Entry 1S72 (X-ray diffraction, 2.40 A resolution); this record covers chains 0 and C of the 31 polymer chains in the assembly.

Chain 0:
Molecule: 23S ribosomal RNA
Source organism: Haloarcula marismortui
Sequence (2922 nucleotides; numbered 2 to 2923; the number before each row is that of its first residue):
     2 UUGGCUACUAUGCCAGCUGGUGGAUUGCUCGGCUCAGGCGCUGAUGAAGG
    52 ACGUGCCAAGCUGCGAUAAGCCAUGGGGAGCCGCACGGAGGCGAAGAACC
   102 AUGGAUUUCCGAAUGAGAAUCUCUCUAACAAUUGCUUCGCGCAAUGAGGA
   152 ACCCCGAGAACUGAAACAUCUCAGUAUCGGGAGGAACAGAAAACGCAAUG
   202 UGAUGUCGUUAGUAACCGCGAGUGAACGCGAUACAGCCCAAACCGAAGCC
   252 CUCACGGGCAAUGUGGUGUCAGGGCUACCUCUCAUCAGCCGACCGUCUCG
   302 ACGAAGUCUCUUGGAACAGAGCGUGAUACAGGGUGACAACCCCGUACUCG
   352 AGACCAGUACGACGUGCGGUAGUGCCAGAGUAGCGGGGGUUGGAUAUCCC
   402 UCGCGAAUAACGCAGGCAUCGACUGCGAAGGCUAAACACAACCUGAGACC
   452 GAUAGUGAACAAGUAGUGUGAACGAACGCUGCAAAGUACCCUCAGAAGGG
   502 AGGCGAAAUAGAGCAUGAAAUCAGUUGGCGAUCGAGCGACAGGGCAUACA
   552 AGGUCCCUCGACGAAUGACCGACGCGCGAGCGUCCAGUAAGACUCACGGG
   602 AAGCCGAUGUUCUGUCGUACGUUUUGAAAAACGAGCCAGGGAGUGUGUCU
   652 GCAUGGCAAGUCUAACCGGAGUAUCCGGGGAGGCACAGGGAAACCGACAU
   702 GGCCGCAGGGCUUUGCCCGAGGGCCGCCGUCUUCAAGGGCGGGGAGCCAU
   752 GUGGACACGACCCGAAUCCGGACGAUCUACGCAUGGACAAGAUGAAGCGU
   802 GCCGAAAGGCACGUGGAAGUCUGUUAGAGUUGGUGUCCUACAAUACCCUC
   852 UCGUGAUCUAUGUGUAGGGGUGAAAGGCCCAUCGAGUCCGGCAACAGCUG
   902 GUUCCAAUCGAAACAUGUCGAAGCAUGACCUCCGCCGAGGUAGUCUGUGA
   952 GGUAGAGCGACCGAUUGGUGUGUCCGCCUCCGAGAGGAGUCGGCACACCU
  1002 GUCAAACUCCAAACUUACAGACGCCGUUUGACGCGGGGAUUCCGGUGCGC
  1052 GGGGUAAGCCUGUGUACCAGGAGGGGAACAACCCAGAGAUAGGUUAAGGU
  1102 CCCCAAGUGUGGAUUAAGUGUAAUCCUCUGAAGGUGGUCUCGAGCCCUAG
  1152 ACAGCCGGGAGGUGAGCUUAGAAGCAGCUACCCUCUAAGAAAAGCGUAAC
  1202 AGCUUACCGGCCGAGGUUUGAGGCGCCCAAAAUGAUCGGGACUCAAAUCC
  1252 ACCACCGAGACCUGUCCGUACCACUCAUACUGGUAAUCGAGUAGAUUGGC
  1302 GCUCUAAUUGGAUGGAAGUAGGGGUGAAAACUCCUAUGGACCGAUUAGUG
  1352 ACGAAAAUCCUGGCCAUAGUAGCAGCGAUAGUCGGGUGAGAACCCCGACG
  1402 GCCUAAUGGAUAAGGGUUCCUCAGCACUGCUGAUCAGCUGAGGGUUAGCC
  1452 GGUCCUAAGUCAUACCGCAACUCGACUAUGACGAAAUGGGAAACGGGUUA
  1502 AUAUUCCCGUGCCACUAUGCAGUGAAAGUUGACGCCCUGGGGUCGAUCAC
  1552 GCUGGGCAUUCGCCCAGUCGAACCGUCCAACUCCGUGGAAGCCGUAAUGG
  1602 CAGGAAGCGGACGAACGGCGGCAUAGGGAAACGUGAUUCAACCUGGGGCC
  1652 CAUGAAAAGACGAGCAUAGUGUCCGUACCGAGAACCGACACAGGUGUCCA
  1702 UGGCGGCGAAAGCCAAGGCCUGUCGGGAGCAACCAACGUUAGGGAAUUCG
  1752 GCAAGUUAGUCCCGUACCUUCGGAAGAAGGGAUGCCUGCUCCGGAACGGA
  1802 GCAGGUCGCAGUGACUCGGAAGCUCGGACUGUCUAGUAACAACAUAGGUG
  1852 ACCGCAAAUCCGCAAGGACUCGUACGGUCACUGAAUCCUGCCCAGUGCAG
  1902 GUAUCUGAACACCUCGUACAAGAGGACGAAGGACCUGUCAACGGCGGGGG
  1952 UAACUAUGACCCUCUUAAGGUAGCGUAGUACCUUGCCGCAUCAGUAGCGG
  2002 CUUGCAUGAAUGGAUUAACCAGAGCUUCACUGUCCCAACGUUGGGCCCGG
  2052 UGAACUGUACAUUCCAGUGCGGAGUCUGGAGACACCCAGGGGGAAGCGAA
  2102 GACCCUAUGGAGCUUUACUGCAGGCUGUCGCUGAGACGUGGUCGCCGAUG
  2152 UGCAGCAUAGGUAGGAGACACUACACAGGUACCCGCGCUAGCGGGCCACC
  2202 GAGUCAACAGUGAAAUACUACCCGUCGGUGACUGCGACUCUCACUCCGGG
  2252 AGGAGGACACCGAUAGCCGGGCAGUUUGACUGGGGCGGUACGCGCUCGAA
  2302 AAGAUAUCGAGCGCGCCCUAUGGCUAUCUCAGCCGGGACAGAGACCCGGC
  2352 GAAGAGUGCAAGAGCAAAAGAUAGCUUGACAGUGUUCUUCCCAACGAGGA
  2402 ACGCUGACGCGAAAGCGUGGUCUAGCGAACCAAUUAGCCUGCUUGAUGCG
  2452 GGCAAUUGAUGACAGAAAAGCUACCCUAGGGAUAACAGAGUCGUCACUCG
  2502 CAAGAGCACAUAUCGACCGAGUGGCUUGCUACCUCGAUGUCGGUUCCCUC
  2552 CAUCCUGCCCGUGCAGAAGCGGGCAAGGGUGAGGUUGUUCGCCUAUUAAA
  2602 GGAGGUCGUGAGCUGGGUUUAGACCGUCGUGAGACAGGUCGGCUGCUAUC
  2652 UACUGGGUGUGUAAUGGUGUCUGACAAGAACGACCGUAUAGUACGAGAGG
  2702 AACUACGGUUGGUGGCCACUGGUGUACCGGUUGUUCGAGAGAGCACGUGC
  2752 CGGGUAGCCACGCCACACGGGGUAAGAGCUGAACGCAUCUAAGCUCGAAA
  2802 CCCACUUGGAAAAGAGACACCGCCGAGGUCCCGCGUACAAGACGCGGUCG
  2852 AUAGACUCGGGGUGUGCGCGUCGAGGUAACGAGACGUUAAGCCCACGAGC
  2902 ACUAACAGACCAAAGCCAUCAU
Not modelled in the structure: 2-9, 126-127, 715, 971-998, 1560, 1952-1963, 2137-2236, 2339-2343, 2665-2666, 2915-2923
Sequence notes: conflict C560 (U3155 in 3377779); modified residue (628, 2587-2588, 2619, 2621)
Modified residues: 1MA (6-hydro-1-methyladenosine-5'-monophosphate) at position 628, OMU (o2'-methyluridine 5'-monophosphate) at position 2587, OMG (o2'-methylguanosine-5'-monophosphate) at position 2588, UR3 (3-methyluridine-5'-monophoshate) at position 2619, PSU (pseudouridine-5'-monophosphate) at position 2621
Metal / ion sites: Mg2+ site 1 near G28 (its only coordinating residue here); Na+ site 1: C40, A442, C443; Na+ site 2: G56, A59, G61; Na+ site 3 near U108 (its only coordinating residue here); Mg2+ site 2 near U115 (its only coordinating residue here); Na+ site 4: C141, G142; Na+ site 5 near U146 (its only coordinating residue here); Mg2+ site 3: C162, U2276; K+ site 1: C162, U163, U172; Mg2+ site 4: A165, A167, C168; Na+ site 6: A165, A166, A167; Mg2+ site 5: A166, G219; 62 more Na+ sites not listed; 97 more Mg2+ sites not listed; 1 more K+ sites not listed

Chain C:
Protein: 50S ribosomal protein L4E
Source organism: Haloarcula marismortui
Reference sequence: P12735 (RL4_HALMA); numbering as in UniProt (aligned over 1-246)
Amino-acid sequence (246 residues; numbered 1 to 246; the number before each row is that of its first residue):
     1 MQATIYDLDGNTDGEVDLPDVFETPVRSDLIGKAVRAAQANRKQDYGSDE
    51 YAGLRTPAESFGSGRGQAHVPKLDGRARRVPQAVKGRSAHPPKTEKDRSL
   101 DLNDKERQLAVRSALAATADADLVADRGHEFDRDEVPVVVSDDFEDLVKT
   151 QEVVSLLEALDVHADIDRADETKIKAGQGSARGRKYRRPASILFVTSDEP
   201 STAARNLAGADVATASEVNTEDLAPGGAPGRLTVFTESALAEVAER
Metal / ion sites: Na+ site 1: Asp45, Thr94, Lys96; Na+ site 2: Arg55 (shared with G464(0), G475(0) of chain 0)

Interface between chain 0 and chain C:
Contacting residue pairs - 221 pairs, chain 0 then chain C:
  C29(0) - Gln178(C)  phosphate contact
  U30(0) - Ala181(C)  phosphate contact
  C34(0) - Gly47(C)  hydrogen bond to the sugar
  C34(0) - Ser48(C)  sugar contact
  C34(0) - Asp49(C)  phosphate contact
  U35(0) - Asp45(C)  hydrogen bond to the sugar
  U35(0) - Tyr46(C)  sugar contact
  U35(0) - Gly47(C)  sugar contact
  U35(0) - Asp49(C)  phosphate contact
  U35(0) - Thr94(C)  hydrogen bond to the phosphate
  C36(0) - Asp45(C)  sugar contact
  C36(0) - Thr94(C)  phosphate contact
  G326(0) - Gln151(C)  phosphate contact
  G326(0) - Asn206(C)  base contact
  A327(0) - Lys149(C)  salt bridge to the phosphate
  A327(0) - Thr150(C)  sugar contact
  A327(0) - Gln151(C)  hydrogen bond to the base
  A327(0) - Asn206(C)  hydrogen bond to the base
  A327(0) - Leu207(C)  base contact
  U328(0) - Val148(C)  sugar contact
  U328(0) - Lys149(C)  salt bridge to the phosphate
  U328(0) - Thr150(C)  hydrogen bond to the phosphate
  U328(0) - Thr202(C)  sugar contact
  U328(0) - Arg205(C)  phosphate contact
  A329(0) - Arg205(C)  salt bridge to the phosphate
  A329(0) - Asn206(C)  phosphate contact
  C330(0) - Asp170(C)  base contact
  C330(0) - Arg188(C)  base contact
  C330(0) - Asn206(C)  hydrogen bond to the base
  G332(0) - Tyr186(C)  phosphate contact
  G333(0) - Lys185(C)  phosphate contact
  G333(0) - Tyr186(C)  phosphate contact
  C338(0) - Ile174(C)  sugar contact
  A339(0) - Lys185(C)  salt bridge to the phosphate
  A339(0) - Tyr186(C)  hydrogen bond to the phosphate
  A347(0) - Arg205(C)  hydrogen bond to the sugar
  A447(0) - Gln44(C)  hydrogen bond to the sugar
  G448(0) - Gln44(C)  hydrogen bond to the sugar
  G448(0) - Arg184(C)  hydrogen bond to the sugar
  A449(0) - Lys43(C)  base contact
  A449(0) - Gln44(C)  hydrogen bond to the phosphate
  A449(0) - Arg184(C)  phosphate contact
  C450(0) - Tyr46(C)  sugar contact
  C450(0) - Arg182(C)  salt bridge to the phosphate
  C450(0) - Arg184(C)  salt bridge to the phosphate
  C451(0) - Arg182(C)  salt bridge to the phosphate
  G452(0) - Gln178(C)  hydrogen bond to the sugar
  G452(0) - Ala181(C)  base contact
  G452(0) - Arg182(C)  hydrogen bond to the base
  U454(0) - Val84(C)  base contact
  A455(0) - Val84(C)  phosphate contact
  A455(0) - Lys85(C)  hydrogen bond to the phosphate
  U457(0) - Ser48(C)  phosphate contact
  U457(0) - Asp49(C)  hydrogen bond to the phosphate
  U457(0) - Ala52(C)  phosphate contact
  U457(0) - Arg55(C)  hydrogen bond to the phosphate
  G458(0) - Tyr51(C)  phosphate contact
  G458(0) - Ala52(C)  phosphate contact
  G458(0) - Gly53(C)  hydrogen bond to the phosphate
  G458(0) - Arg55(C)  salt bridge to the phosphate
  G458(0) - Lys85(C)  hydrogen bond to the phosphate
  A459(0) - Lys85(C)  salt bridge to the phosphate
  C474(0) - Pro57(C)  phosphate contact
  C474(0) - Leu73(C)  phosphate contact
  C474(0) - Asp74(C)  hydrogen bond to the sugar
  G475(0) - Thr56(C)  hydrogen bond to the phosphate
  G475(0) - Pro57(C)  phosphate contact
  G475(0) - Leu73(C)  phosphate contact
  G475(0) - Asp74(C)  sugar contact
  A476(0) - Arg76(C)  sugar contact
  A476(0) - Arg78(C)  salt bridge to the phosphate
  A477(0) - Lys85(C)  salt bridge to the phosphate
  G640(0) - Val84(C)  base contact
  G641(0) - Gln82(C)  hydrogen bond to the base
  G642(0) - Pro81(C)  sugar contact
  G642(0) - Gln82(C)  sugar contact
  A643(0) - Ala89(C)  sugar contact
  A643(0) - His90(C)  phosphate contact
  G644(0) - His90(C)  phosphate contact
  U645(0) - His90(C)  sugar contact
  U645(0) - Lys93(C)  hydrogen bond to the base
  G646(0) - Lys93(C)  hydrogen bond to the sugar
  G646(0) - Glu95(C)  sugar contact
  G646(0) - Lys96(C)  salt bridge to the phosphate
  U647(0) - Glu95(C)  sugar contact
  U647(0) - Lys96(C)  phosphate contact
  U647(0) - Asp97(C)  hydrogen bond to the phosphate
  G656(0) - Arg27(C)  hydrogen bond to the phosphate
  G656(0) - Leu30(C)  sugar contact
  G656(0) - Asn103(C)  base contact
  G656(0) - Glu106(C)  hydrogen bond to the base
  G657(0) - Arg27(C)  salt bridge to the phosphate
  G657(0) - Asn103(C)  base contact
  G657(0) - Lys105(C)  sugar contact
  G657(0) - Glu106(C)  sugar contact
  C658(0) - Lys105(C)  hydrogen bond to the sugar
  U662(0) - Lys105(C)  salt bridge to the phosphate
  C663(0) - Asn103(C)  phosphate contact
  C663(0) - Lys105(C)  salt bridge to the phosphate
  U664(0) - Leu102(C)  phosphate contact
  U664(0) - Asn103(C)  phosphate contact
  U664(0) - Asp104(C)  hydrogen bond to the phosphate
  G670(0) - Glu217(C)  hydrogen bond to the base
  A671(0) - Glu217(C)  hydrogen bond to the sugar
  G672(0) - Pro200(C)  base contact
  G672(0) - Ala213(C)  base contact
  G672(0) - Thr214(C)  hydrogen bond to the base
  G672(0) - Glu217(C)  base contact
  G672(0) - Val218(C)  base contact
  G672(0) - Asn219(C)  base contact
  G672(0) - Asp222(C)  hydrogen bond to the base
  A674(0) - Gln44(C)  hydrogen bond to the base
  U675(0) - Ala38(C)  hydrogen bond to the sugar
  U675(0) - Asn41(C)  sugar contact
  U675(0) - Arg42(C)  hydrogen bond to the sugar
  C676(0) - Ala37(C)  phosphate contact
  C676(0) - Ala38(C)  phosphate contact
  C676(0) - Asn41(C)  hydrogen bond to the phosphate
  C676(0) - Glu217(C)  base contact
  C676(0) - Asn219(C)  hydrogen bond to the sugar
  C677(0) - Arg107(C)  salt bridge to the phosphate
  C677(0) - Ser216(C)  hydrogen bond to the sugar
  C677(0) - Glu217(C)  sugar contact
  C677(0) - Arg246(C)  sugar contact
  G678(0) - Arg107(C)  salt bridge to the phosphate
  G678(0) - Gln108(C)  hydrogen bond to the phosphate
  G678(0) - Arg246(C)  salt bridge to the phosphate
  C749(0) - Asn103(C)  hydrogen bond to the sugar
  A750(0) - Lys33(C)  sugar contact
  A750(0) - Asp101(C)  hydrogen bond to the sugar
  A750(0) - Asn103(C)  sugar contact
  U751(0) - Leu100(C)  phosphate contact
  U751(0) - Asp101(C)  hydrogen bond to the phosphate
  C762(0) - His90(C)  hydrogen bond to the sugar
  C763(0) - Arg87(C)  phosphate contact
  C763(0) - His90(C)  phosphate contact
  C764(0) - Val80(C)  phosphate contact
  C764(0) - Pro81(C)  sugar contact
  C764(0) - Gln82(C)  hydrogen bond to the sugar
  C764(0) - Arg87(C)  salt bridge to the phosphate
  G765(0) - Ser60(C)  phosphate contact
  G765(0) - His69(C)  hydrogen bond to the sugar
  G765(0) - Pro71(C)  phosphate contact
  G765(0) - Val80(C)  phosphate contact
  A766(0) - Ser60(C)  hydrogen bond to the phosphate
  A766(0) - Gly62(C)  phosphate contact
  A766(0) - His69(C)  sugar contact
  C890(0) - Pro57(C)  phosphate contact
  G891(0) - Pro57(C)  phosphate contact
  A894(0) - Leu54(C)  base contact
  A894(0) - Arg87(C)  hydrogen bond to the base
  C1305(0) - Gly177(C)  phosphate contact
  C1305(0) - Gln178(C)  hydrogen bond to the phosphate
  C1305(0) - Gly179(C)  phosphate contact
  C1305(0) - Arg184(C)  hydrogen bond to the phosphate
  U1306(0) - Lys43(C)  sugar contact
  U1306(0) - Lys175(C)  salt bridge to the phosphate
  U1306(0) - Gly179(C)  phosphate contact
  U1306(0) - Arg184(C)  salt bridge to the phosphate
  A1307(0) - Gln39(C)  hydrogen bond to the sugar
  A1307(0) - Lys175(C)  salt bridge to the phosphate
  A1307(0) - Gly226(C)  sugar contact
  A1308(0) - Arg127(C)  hydrogen bond to the phosphate
  A1308(0) - Arg187(C)  salt bridge to the phosphate
  A1308(0) - Pro225(C)  sugar contact
  A1308(0) - Gly226(C)  sugar contact
  A1308(0) - Ala228(C)  sugar contact
  U1309(0) - Arg127(C)  salt bridge to the phosphate
  U1309(0) - Arg168(C)  salt bridge to the phosphate
  U1309(0) - Arg187(C)  salt bridge to the phosphate
  U1309(0) - Pro189(C)  phosphate contact
  U1309(0) - Ala190(C)  hydrogen bond to the phosphate
  U1310(0) - Gly128(C)  phosphate contact
  U1310(0) - Arg168(C)  salt bridge to the phosphate
  U1310(0) - Lys173(C)  base contact
  U1310(0) - Arg187(C)  base contact
  G1311(0) - Lys173(C)  base contact
  C1342(0) - Ile174(C)  hydrogen bond to the base
  C1343(0) - Ile174(C)  hydrogen bond to the base
  C1343(0) - Lys175(C)  phosphate contact
  C1343(0) - Ala176(C)  phosphate contact
  C1343(0) - Gly177(C)  hydrogen bond to the phosphate
  G1344(0) - Lys173(C)  hydrogen bond to the base
  G1344(0) - Ala176(C)  phosphate contact
  A1345(0) - Lys173(C)  base contact
  A1348(0) - Arg36(C)  hydrogen bond to the sugar
  G1349(0) - Arg36(C)  salt bridge to the phosphate
  G1351(0) - Lys96(C)  salt bridge to the phosphate
  A1352(0) - Tyr46(C)  hydrogen bond to the phosphate
  A1352(0) - Ser48(C)  base contact
  A1352(0) - Ser88(C)  hydrogen bond to the base
  A1352(0) - His90(C)  sugar contact
  A1352(0) - Pro91(C)  sugar contact
  A1352(0) - Pro92(C)  base contact
  A1358(0) - Gln82(C)  base contact
  U1359(0) - Ser63(C)  base contact
  U1359(0) - Gly66(C)  base contact
  U1359(0) - Gln67(C)  hydrogen bond to the base
  U1359(0) - Ala68(C)  base contact
  U1359(0) - His69(C)  hydrogen bond to the base
  C1360(0) - Ala68(C)  phosphate contact
  C1360(0) - Val70(C)  sugar contact
  C1360(0) - Gln82(C)  hydrogen bond to the sugar
  C1361(0) - Ala68(C)  phosphate contact
  C1361(0) - Val70(C)  sugar contact
  C1361(0) - Ala77(C)  phosphate contact
  C1361(0) - Gln82(C)  sugar contact
  C1361(0) - Ala83(C)  sugar contact
  C1361(0) - Val84(C)  hydrogen bond to the sugar
  U1362(0) - Arg76(C)  hydrogen bond to the phosphate
  U1362(0) - Ala77(C)  hydrogen bond to the phosphate
  U1362(0) - Val84(C)  sugar contact
  G1363(0) - Arg76(C)  salt bridge to the phosphate
  A2100(0) - Gly64(C)  sugar contact
  A2100(0) - Arg65(C)  phosphate contact
  A2100(0) - Gly66(C)  phosphate contact
  A2101(0) - Ser63(C)  sugar contact
  A2101(0) - Gly64(C)  hydrogen bond to the phosphate
  A2101(0) - Arg65(C)  phosphate contact
  A2101(0) - Gly66(C)  hydrogen bond to the phosphate
  A2479(0) - Ser63(C)  phosphate contact
Also at the interface, not in a pair above, chain 0 (96 interface residues in all): C348, G456, G467, G680, G752, G760, A761, A767, G892
Also at the interface, not in a pair above, chain C (120 interface residues in all): Asp29, Ala40, Phe61, Lys72, Gly75, Leu109, Val111, Val154, Thr172, Ser180, Gly183, Ala203, Ala208, Val212, Glu221

In short:
96 residues of chain 0 face 120 of chain C across their interface; the contacts include 69 hydrogen bonds and
30 salt bridges. Among the polar pairs are A327(0)-Gln151(C), A327(0)-Asn206(C) and C330(0)-Asn206(C). The Na+
site 1 is built by C40(0), A442(0) and C443(0).
Chain 0 is 23S ribosomal RNA and chain C is 50S ribosomal protein L4E, both from Haloarcula marismortui; the
structure, Refined crystal structure of the haloarcula marismortui large ribosomal subunit at 2.4 angstrom
resolution, was determined by X-ray diffraction.
